PDB entry 8Y3P | electron microscopy, 3.48 A resolution | chains A and F of the 9 polymer chains in the assembly

[Chain A]
Protein: B646L
Source organism: African swine fever virus
UniProtKB: Q5IZK2 (Q5IZK2_ASF); residues 1-646 here = UniProt positions 1-646
Amino-acid sequence (693 residues; row label = number of the first residue in the row; numbers below 1 keep their minus sign (Met-46 is residue -46)):
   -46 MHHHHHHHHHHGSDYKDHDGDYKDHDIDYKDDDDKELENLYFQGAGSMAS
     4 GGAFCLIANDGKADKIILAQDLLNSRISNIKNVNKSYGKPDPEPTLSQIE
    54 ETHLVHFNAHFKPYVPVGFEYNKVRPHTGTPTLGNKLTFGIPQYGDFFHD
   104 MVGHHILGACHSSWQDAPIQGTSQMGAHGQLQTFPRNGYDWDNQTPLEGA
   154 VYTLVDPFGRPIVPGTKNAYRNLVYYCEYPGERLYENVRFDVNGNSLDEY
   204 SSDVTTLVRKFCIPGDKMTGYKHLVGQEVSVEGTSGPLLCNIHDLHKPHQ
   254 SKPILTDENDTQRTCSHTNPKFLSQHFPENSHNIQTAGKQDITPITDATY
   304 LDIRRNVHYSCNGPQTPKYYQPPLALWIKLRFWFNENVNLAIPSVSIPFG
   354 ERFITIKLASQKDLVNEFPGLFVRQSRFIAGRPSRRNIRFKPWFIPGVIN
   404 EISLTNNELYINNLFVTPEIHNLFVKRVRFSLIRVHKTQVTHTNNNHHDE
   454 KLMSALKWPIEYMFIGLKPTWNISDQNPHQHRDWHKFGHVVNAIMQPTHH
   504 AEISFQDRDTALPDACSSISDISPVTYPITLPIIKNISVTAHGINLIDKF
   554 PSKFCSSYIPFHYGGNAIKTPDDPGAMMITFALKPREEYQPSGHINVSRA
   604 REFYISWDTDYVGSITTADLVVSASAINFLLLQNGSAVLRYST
Disordered / not traced: -46 to 70, 249-303, 420-434, 599-605, 635-646
Construct notes: expression tag (-46 to 0)

[Chain F]
Protein: Light chain of C9
Source organism: Sus scrofa
Amino-acid sequence (109 residues; row label = number of the first residue in the row):
     1 QTVIQEPAMSVSPGGTVTLTCAWSSGSVTTSNYPSWFQQTPGQPPRQLIY
    51 NTNSRPTGVPRRFSGKISGNKAALTITGAQAEDEADYFCGLYKRSANNIF
   101 GGGTHLTVL
Cystine bridges: Cys21-Cys89

[Interface between chain A and chain F]
Residue-residue contacts (9):
  Arg385(A) - Arg94(F)
  Gln509(A) - Arg94(F)  hydrogen bond
  Arg511(A) - Asn97(F)  hydrogen bond
  Asp512(A) - Tyr33(F)
  Asp512(A) - Tyr92(F)
  Asp512(A) - Arg94(F)  salt bridge
  Ala514(A) - Tyr33(F)
  Leu515(A) - Ser31(F)
  Leu515(A) - Tyr33(F)

[Overview]
6 residues of chain A and 5 residues of chain F are in contact, with 2 hydrogen bonds and 1 salt bridge. Polar
contacts include Asp512(A)-Arg94(F), Gln509(A)-Arg94(F) and Arg511(A)-Asn97(F).
Here chain A is B646L (African swine fever virus) and chain F is Light chain of C9 (Sus scrofa). Entry 8Y3P
(ASFV p72 in complex with Fab C9) was determined by electron microscopy (same publication as 8ZL9, 8Y3O, 8Y3Q
and 8Y3R).
